8Q16 - chains G and J of the 10 polymer chains in the assembly; structure by electron microscopy, 3.60 A resolution.

== Chain G ==
Name: Chimeric H4.V
Sequence (103 residues; numbered 1 to 103; the number before each row is that of its first residue):
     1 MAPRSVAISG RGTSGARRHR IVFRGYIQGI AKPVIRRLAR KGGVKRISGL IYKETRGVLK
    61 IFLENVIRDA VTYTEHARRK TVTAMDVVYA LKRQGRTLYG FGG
Unresolved in the structure: 1-24

== Chain J ==
Molecule: Widom 601
Sequence (147 nucleotides; numbered -73 to 73; the number before each row is that of its first residue; numbers below 1 keep their minus sign (DC-73 is residue -73)):
   -73 CTGGAGAATC CCGGTGCCGA GGCCGCTCAA TTGGTCGTAG ACAGCTCTAG CACCGCTTAA
   -13 ACGCACGTAC GCGCTGTCCC CCGCGTTTTA ACCGCCAAGG GGATTACTCC CTAGTCTCCA
    47 GGCACGTGTC AGATATATAC ATCCTGT

== Chain G / chain J interface ==
Pairs across the interface (10):
  Arg40(G) with DC8(J), salt bridge to the phosphate
  Arg46(G) with DC8(J), phosphate contact
  Ile47(G) with DC7(J), sugar contact; DC8(J), hydrogen bond to the phosphate
  Ser48(G) with DC7(J), phosphate contact
  Gly49(G) with DC7(J), hydrogen bond to the phosphate
  Arg79(G) with DG28(J), phosphate contact
  Lys80(G) with DG27(J), salt bridge to the phosphate; DG28(J), hydrogen bond to the phosphate
  Thr81(G) with DG28(J), hydrogen bond to the phosphate
Interface residues without a listed pair, chain G (11 interface residues in all): Arg36, Lys45, Tyr52
Interface residues without a listed pair, chain J (5 interface residues in all): DA29

== Overview ==
The interface between chain G and chain J involves 11 residues on one side and 5 on the other; the contacts
include 4 hydrogen bonds and 2 salt bridges. Polar contacts include Ile47(G)-DC8(J), Gly49(G)-DC7(J) and
Lys80(G)-DG28(J).
Chain G is Chimeric H4.V and chain J is Widom 601; the structure, CryoEM structure of rice nucleosome
containing a H4 variant chimera, was determined by electron microscopy (same publication as 8Q15).
